Entry 3DSY (X-ray diffraction, 3.00 A resolution); this record covers chains M and H of the 3 polymer chains in the assembly.

# Chain M
Molecule: Reaction center protein M chain
Organism: Rhodobacter sphaeroides
UniProt: P0C0Y9 (RCEM_RHOSH); residues 1-307 here correspond to UniProt positions 2-308 (UniProt number = residue number + 1)
Chain sequence (314 residues; row label = number of the first residue in the row):
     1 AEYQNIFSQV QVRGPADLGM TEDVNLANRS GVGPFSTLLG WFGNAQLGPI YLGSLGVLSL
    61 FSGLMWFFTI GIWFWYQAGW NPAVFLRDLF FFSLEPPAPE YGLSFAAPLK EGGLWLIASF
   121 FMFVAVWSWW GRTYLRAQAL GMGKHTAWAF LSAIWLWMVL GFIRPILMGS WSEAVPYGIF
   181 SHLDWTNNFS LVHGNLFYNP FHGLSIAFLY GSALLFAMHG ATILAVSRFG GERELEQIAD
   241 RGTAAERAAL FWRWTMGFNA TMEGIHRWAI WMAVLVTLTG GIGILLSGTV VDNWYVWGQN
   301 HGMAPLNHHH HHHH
Disordered / not traced: 303-314
Construct notes: expression tag (308-314)
Swiss-Prot annotation at these positions:
  - binding site ((7R,8Z)-bacteriochlorophyll b): His182, His202
  - binding site (Fe cation): His219, Glu234, His266
  - binding site (a ubiquinone): Trp252
Ion coordination: bacteriochlorophyll a Mg site 1 near His182 (its only coordinating residue here); bacteriochlorophyll a Mg site 2 near His202 (its only coordinating residue here); Fe ion: His219, Glu234, His266 (shared with 2 residues of chain L)
Residues lining bound ligands:
  - bacteriochlorophyll a (BCL), molecule 1: Trp66, Phe67, Leu89, Met122, Trp157, Leu160, Val175, Ile179, His182, Leu183, Trp185, Thr186
  - bacteriochlorophyll a (BCL), molecule 2: Trp66, Met122, Val126, Ala153, Leu156, Trp157, Leu160, Trp185, Thr186, Asn187, Phe189, Ser190, Asn195, Leu196, Phe197, His202, Ser205, Ile206, Leu209, Tyr210, Val276, Thr277, Gly280, Gly281, Ile284
  - bacteriochlorophyll a (BCL), molecule 3: Phe197, Gly203, Ile206, Ala207, Tyr210, Gly211, Leu214
  - bacteriopheophytin a (BPH), molecule 1: Ser59, Leu60, Gly63, Leu64, Phe67, Ala125, Val126, Trp129, Thr133, Thr146, Ala149, Phe150, Ser152, Ala153, Ala273, Val274, Thr277
  - bacteriopheophytin a (BPH), molecule 2: Tyr210, Ala213, Leu214, Ala217, Met218, Trp252, Thr255, Met256
  - speroidenone (SPN): Trp66, Phe67, Phe68, Ile70, Gly71, Ile72, Phe74, Trp75, Phe85, Leu89, Phe105, Trp115, Leu116, Ser119, Phe120, Met122, Phe123, Trp157, Met158, Leu160, Gly161, Phe162, Trp171, Val175, Tyr177, Gly178, Ile179, His182
  - ubiquinone-10 (U10): Leu214, Leu215, Met218, His219, Thr222, Ile223, Ala245, Ala248, Ala249, Trp252, Met256, Phe258, Asn259, Ala260, Thr261, Met262, Ile265, Trp268, Met272

# Chain H
Molecule: Reaction center protein H chain
Organism: Rhodobacter sphaeroides
UniProt: P0C0Y7 (RCEH_RHOSH); residue numbers follow UniProt; this construct covers 1-260
Chain sequence (260 residues; each row starts with the number of its first residue):
     1 MVGVTAFGNF DLASLAIYSF WIFLAGLIYY LQTENMREGY PLENEDGTPA ANQGPFPLPK
    61 PKTFILPHGR GTLTVPGPES EDRPIALART AVSEGFPHAP TGDPMKDGVG PASWVARRDL
   121 PELDGHGHNK IKPMKAAAGF HVSAGKNPIG LPVRGCDLEI AGKVVDIWVD IPEQMARFLE
   181 VELKDGSTRL LPMQMVKVQS NRVHVNALSS DLFAGIPTIK SPTEVTLLEE DKICGYVAGG
   241 LMYAAPKRKS VVAAMLAEYA
Disordered / not traced: 1-10, 251-260

# Interface between chain M and chain H
Residue-residue contacts (105; chain M residue first):
  Ala1(M) - Lys197(H)
  Tyr3(M) - Gln194(H)
  Asn5(M) - Gln194(H)
  Gln9(M) - Met193(H)
  Gln9(M) - Val196(H)  hydrogen bond (side chain-backbone)
  Gln9(M) - Lys197(H)
  Gln9(M) - Val198(H)  hydrogen bond (side chain-backbone)
  Val10(M) - Val142(H)  hydrophobic
  Val10(M) - Ala144(H)
  Val10(M) - Lys146(H)
  Gln11(M) - His141(H)
  Gln11(M) - Val142(H)
  Gln11(M) - Ser143(H)  hydrogen bond (backbone-backbone)
  Gln11(M) - Ala144(H)  hydrogen bond (backbone-backbone)
  Val12(M) - Phe140(H)  hydrophobic
  Val12(M) - His141(H)
  Val12(M) - Ser143(H)
  Val12(M) - Val169(H)  hydrophobic
  Val12(M) - Gln174(H)
  Arg13(M) - Gly139(H)
  Arg13(M) - Phe140(H)
  Arg13(M) - His141(H)  hydrogen bond (backbone-backbone)
  Arg13(M) - Gln174(H)
  Gly14(M) - Gly139(H)
  Gly14(M) - Phe140(H)
  Gly14(M) - Gln174(H)  hydrogen bond (backbone-side chain)
  Pro15(M) - Ala138(H)
  Pro15(M) - Gly139(H)
  Pro15(M) - Phe140(H)
  Pro15(M) - Gln174(H)  hydrogen bond (backbone-side chain)
  Asp17(M) - Pro172(H)
  Met20(M) - Gly125(H)
  Met20(M) - His126(H)
  Thr37(M) - Ala144(H)
  Trp41(M) - Ala144(H)  hydrophobic
  Trp41(M) - Gly145(H)
  Asn44(M) - Glu173(H)
  Phe201(M) - Ala16(H)
  Phe201(M) - Ile17(H)  hydrophobic
  Leu204(M) - Ile17(H)  hydrophobic
  Leu204(M) - Trp21(H)  hydrophobic
  Ser227(M) - Gln194(H)
  Arg228(M) - Gln194(H)
  Arg228(M) - Met195(H)
  Arg228(M) - Cys234(H)  hydrogen bond (backbone-side chain)
  Arg228(M) - Leu241(H)
  Phe229(M) - Cys234(H)  hydrophobic
  Phe229(M) - Ala238(H)  hydrophobic
  Glu232(M) - Met175(H)
  Glu232(M) - Arg177(H)  salt bridge
  Arg233(M) - Glu122(H)  salt bridge
  Arg233(M) - Ile131(H)
  Arg233(M) - Arg177(H)
  Arg233(M) - Leu227(H)
  Arg233(M) - Glu230(H)  salt bridge
  Glu236(M) - Arg117(H)  hydrogen bond (backbone-side chain)
  Glu236(M) - Arg118(H)  salt bridge
  Glu236(M) - Glu122(H)
  Glu236(M) - Leu227(H)
  Gln237(M) - Arg117(H)
  Ile238(M) - Leu73(H)
  Ala239(M) - Leu73(H)
  Asp240(M) - Arg117(H)  hydrogen bond (backbone-side chain)
  Asp240(M) - Arg118(H)  salt bridge
  Asp240(M) - Leu227(H)
  Arg241(M) - Glu38(H)  salt bridge
  Arg241(M) - Glu79(H)  salt bridge
  Arg241(M) - Val115(H)
  Arg241(M) - Arg117(H)
  Gly242(M) - Val115(H)
  Gly242(M) - Arg117(H)
  Gly242(M) - Asp231(H)
  Thr243(M) - Ser113(H)
  Thr243(M) - Val115(H)
  Thr243(M) - Asp231(H)  hydrogen bond (backbone-side chain)
  Glu246(M) - Val115(H)
  Arg247(M) - Pro111(H)  hydrogen bond (side chain-backbone)
  Arg247(M) - Ala112(H)
  Arg247(M) - Ser113(H)  hydrogen bond (side chain-backbone)
  Arg247(M) - Gly235(H)
  Arg253(M) - Leu42(H)
  Phe258(M) - Gln32(H)
  Asn259(M) - Asn35(H)
  Ala260(M) - Asn35(H)
  Thr261(M) - Glu34(H)
  Thr261(M) - Asn35(H)  hydrogen bond (backbone-side chain)
  Thr261(M) - Glu38(H)
  Glu263(M) - Lys62(H)  salt bridge
  Glu263(M) - Phe64(H)
  Gly264(M) - Asn35(H)
  Ile265(M) - Asn35(H)  hydrogen bond (backbone-side chain)
  Arg267(M) - Tyr30(H)  hydrogen bond
  Arg267(M) - Leu31(H)
  Arg267(M) - Lys62(H)
  Trp268(M) - Leu31(H)  hydrophobic
  Trp268(M) - Asn35(H)
  Trp271(M) - Leu31(H)
  Thr279(M) - Phe20(H)
  Val290(M) - Leu12(H)  hydrophobic
  Val291(M) - Ala13(H)  hydrophobic
  Trp297(M) - Asp11(H)  hydrogen bond
  Trp297(M) - Ala13(H)
  Trp297(M) - Ser14(H)
  His301(M) - Ser14(H)  hydrogen bond (backbone-side chain)
  Gly302(M) - Asp11(H)
Also at the interface, not in a pair above, chain M (55 interface residues in all): Glu2, Phe35, Pro200, Phe208, Leu275, Leu286
Also at the interface, not in a pair above, chain H (71 interface residues in all): Phe23, Leu24, Leu27, Ile28, Arg37, Gly39, Leu66, Gly110, Lys130, Met134, Pro148, Ile167, Ala176, Pro192

# In short
55 residues of chain M and 71 residues of chain H are in contact; the contacts include 18 hydrogen bonds and 8
salt bridges. Polar contacts include Glu232(M)-Arg177(H), Arg233(M)-Glu122(H) and Arg233(M)-Glu230(H). Bound
to chain M: 3 copies of bacteriochlorophyll a, bacteriopheophytin a, ubiquinone-10 and speroidenone.
Here chain M is Reaction center protein M chain and chain H is Reaction center protein H chain, both from
Rhodobacter sphaeroides. Entry 3DSY (E(L212)Q mutant structure of photosynthetic reaction center from
Rhodobacter sphaeroides) was determined by X-ray diffraction.
